PDB entry 7XKQ | electron microscopy, 3.30 A resolution | chains E and G of the 8 polymer chains in the assembly

# Chain E
Molecule: ATP synthase subunit beta
Source organism: Bacillus sp. PS3
Notes: EC 7.1.2.2
UniProtKB: A0A0M4U1P9 (A0A0M4U1P9_BACP3); numbering as in UniProt (aligned over 1-473)
Chain sequence (484 residues; numbered -10 to 473; the number before each row is that of its first residue; numbers below 1 keep their minus sign (Met-10 is residue -10)):
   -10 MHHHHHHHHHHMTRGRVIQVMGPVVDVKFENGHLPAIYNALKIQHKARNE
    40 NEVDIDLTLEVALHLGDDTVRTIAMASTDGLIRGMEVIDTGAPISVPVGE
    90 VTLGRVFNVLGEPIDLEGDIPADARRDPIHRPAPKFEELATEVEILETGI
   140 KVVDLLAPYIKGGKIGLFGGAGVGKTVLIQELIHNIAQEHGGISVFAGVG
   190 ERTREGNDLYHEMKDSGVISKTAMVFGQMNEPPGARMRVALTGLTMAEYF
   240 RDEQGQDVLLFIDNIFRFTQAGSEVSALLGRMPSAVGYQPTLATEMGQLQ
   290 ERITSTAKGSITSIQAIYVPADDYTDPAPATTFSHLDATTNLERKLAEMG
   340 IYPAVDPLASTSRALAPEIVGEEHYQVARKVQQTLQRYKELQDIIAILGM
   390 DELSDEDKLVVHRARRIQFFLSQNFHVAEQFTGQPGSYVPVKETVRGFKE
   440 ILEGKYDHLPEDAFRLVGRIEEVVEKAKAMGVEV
Disordered / not traced: -10 to 0, 471-473
Differences from the reference sequence: initiating methionine (-10); expression tag (-9 to 0)
Ligand contacts: ATP (adenosine-5'-triphosphate): Ala160, Gly161, Val162, Gly163, Lys164, Thr165, Val166, Glu201, Tyr341, Phe414, Ala417, Phe420

# Chain G
Molecule: ATP synthase gamma chain
Source organism: Bacillus sp. PS3
UniProtKB: A0A0M4TPJ7 (A0A0M4TPJ7_BACP3); residues 1-285 here = UniProt positions 1-285
Chain sequence (285 residues; row label = number of the first residue in the row):
     1 MASLRDIKTRINATKKTSQITKAMEMVSTSKLNRAEQNAKSFVPYMEKIQ
    51 EVVANVALGAGGASHPMLVSRPVKKTGYLVITSDRGLAGAYNSNVLRLVY
   101 QTIQKRHASPDEYAIIVIGRVGLSFFRKRNMPVILDITRLPDQPSFADIK
   151 EIARKTVGLFADGTFDELYMYYNHYVSAIQQEVTERKLLPLTDLAENKQR
   201 TVYEFEPSQEEILDVLLPQYAESLIYGALLDAKASEHAARMTAMKNATDN
   251 ANELIRTLTLSYNRARQAAITQEITEIVAGANALQ
Disordered / not traced: 1, 285

# How chain E and chain G interact
Pairs across the interface (14):
  Met271(E) with Val278(G), hydrophobic; Asn282(G)
  Pro272(E) with Ile274(G), hydrophobic; Val278(G)
  Ala274(E) with Thr271(G), hydrogen bond (backbone-side chain)
  Asp312(E) with Asn263(G), hydrogen bond; Arg266(G), salt bridge; Gln267(G), hydrogen bond
  Thr314(E) with Gln267(G), hydrogen bond
  Asp315(E) with Arg266(G), salt bridge; Gln267(G)
  Asp382(E) with Lys22(G), salt bridge
  Ile386(E) with Met26(G), hydrophobic
  Leu387(E) with Asn33(G)
Also at the interface, not in a pair above, chain E (13 interface residues in all): Val275, Ala310, Asp311, Glu391
Also at the interface, not in a pair above, chain G (12 interface residues in all): Thr29, Ile270

# In short
Chain E and chain G form an interface of 13 and 12 residues respectively; the contacts include 4 hydrogen
bonds and 3 salt bridges. Among the polar pairs are Asp312(E)-Arg266(G), Asp315(E)-Arg266(G) and
Asp382(E)-Lys22(G). Chain E binds ATP.
Here chain E is ATP synthase subunit beta and chain G is ATP synthase gamma chain, both from Bacillus sp. PS3.
Entry 7XKQ (F1 domain of FoF1-ATPase with the down form of epsilon subunit from Bacillus PS3) was determined
by electron microscopy, deposited together with 7XKH, 7XKO, 7XKP and 7XKR.
